1QP9 - chains F and A of the 4 polymer chains in the assembly; structure by X-ray diffraction, 2.80 A resolution.

# Chain F
Molecule: 20-nt DNA strand
Sequence (20 nucleotides; each row starts with the number of its first residue):
     1 ACTAATAGCG ATAATAGCGT

# Chain A
Molecule: Cyp1(hap1-PC7) activatory protein
Organism: Saccharomyces cerevisiae
Notes: fragment: hap1-pc7 dna binding domain, residues 55-130
Reference sequence: P12351 (CYP1_YEAST); residue numbers follow UniProt; this construct covers 55-130
Chain sequence (76 residues; row label = number of the first residue in the row):
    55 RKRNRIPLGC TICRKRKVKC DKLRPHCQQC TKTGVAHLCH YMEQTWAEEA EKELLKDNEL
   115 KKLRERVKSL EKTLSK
Construct notes: engineered mutation Gly63 (Ser in P12351)
Metal / ion sites: Zn2+ site 1: Cys64, Cys67, Cys74, Cys81; Zn2+ site 2: Cys64, Cys81, Cys84, Cys93

# Interface between chain F and chain A
Residue-residue contacts - 14 pairs, chain F then chain A:
  DC2(F) with Arg55(A), base contact
  DT3(F) with Arg55(A), hydrogen bond to the base
  DA4(F) with Arg55(A), hydrogen bond to the sugar
  DA5(F) with Arg55(A), phosphate contact; Arg57(A), hydrogen bond to the phosphate
  DT6(F) with Arg57(A), salt bridge to the phosphate
  DA7(F) with Arg59(A), salt bridge to the phosphate; Pro61(A), phosphate contact; Arg68(A), phosphate contact
  DG8(F) with Lys71(A), hydrogen bond to the base; Val72(A), sugar contact; Lys73(A), sugar contact
  DC9(F) with Lys71(A), hydrogen bond to the base; Lys73(A), phosphate contact
Other interface residues (no listed pair), chain F (9 interface residues in all): DG10
Other interface residues (no listed pair), chain A (10 interface residues in all): Leu62, Lys76

# Summary
9 residues of chain F and 10 residues of chain A are in contact; the contacts include 5 hydrogen bonds and 2
salt bridges. Among the polar pairs are DT3(F)-Arg55(A), DG8(F)-Lys71(A) and DC9(F)-Lys71(A). Cys64(A),
Cys67(A), Cys74(A) and Cys81(A) form the Zn2+ site 1.
Chain F is a 20-nt DNA strand and chain A is Cyp1(hap1-PC7) activatory protein (Saccharomyces cerevisiae); the
structure, Structure of HAP1-PC7 complexed to the uas of CYC7, was determined by X-ray diffraction.
